PDB entry 2OKB | X-ray diffraction, 2.15 A resolution | chains B and C of the 3 polymer chains in the assembly

Chain B (and C):
Protein: Deoxyuridine 5'-triphosphate nucleotidohydrolase
Organism: Vaccinia virus
Notes: EC 3.6.1.23; chain C of this document is another copy of the same molecule, construct and numbering; everything in this record applies to it too
Amino-acid sequence (137 residues; each row starts with the number of its first residue):
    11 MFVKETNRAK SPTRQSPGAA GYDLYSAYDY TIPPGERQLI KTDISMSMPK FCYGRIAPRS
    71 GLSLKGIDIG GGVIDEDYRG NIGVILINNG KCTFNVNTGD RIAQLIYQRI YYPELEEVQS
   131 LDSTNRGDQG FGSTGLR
Disordered / not traced: 124-147
Sequence notes: initiating methionine (11); engineered mutation Gly-28 (Phe in 29692147)

How chain B and chain C interact:
Contacting residue pairs - 41 pairs, chain B then chain C:
  Met-11(B) / Pro-123(C)  hydrophobic
  Arg-24(B) / Ile-120(C)
  Arg-24(B) / Tyr-121(C)  hydrogen bond (side chain-backbone)
  Arg-24(B) / Tyr-122(C)
  Arg-24(B) / Pro-123(C)
  Gln-25(B) / Glu-86(C)  hydrogen bond
  Ser-26(B) / Glu-86(C)
  Pro-27(B) / Tyr-122(C)  hydrogen bond (backbone-side chain)
  Gly-28(B) / Asp-85(C)
  Gly-28(B) / Glu-86(C)  hydrogen bond (backbone-backbone)
  Gly-28(B) / Asp-87(C)
  Gly-28(B) / Ile-120(C)
  Ala-29(B) / Asp-85(C)
  Ala-29(B) / Ile-120(C)
  Ala-30(B) / Tyr-63(C)  hydrophobic
  Ala-30(B) / Asp-85(C)  hydrogen bond (backbone-side chain)
  Ala-30(B) / Ile-120(C)
  Tyr-32(B) / Pro-123(C)
  Cys-62(B) / Tyr-121(C)  hydrophobic
  Ala-67(B) / Arg-65(C)
  Ala-67(B) / Val-83(C)  hydrophobic
  Pro-68(B) / Arg-65(C)
  Pro-68(B) / Gly-81(C)
  Pro-68(B) / Val-83(C)
  Ser-70(B) / Val-83(C)
  Ser-73(B) / Arg-47(C)  hydrogen bond (backbone-side chain)
  Ser-73(B) / Gly-81(C)  hydrogen bond (side chain-backbone)
  Ser-73(B) / Ile-95(C)
  Leu-74(B) / Ile-95(C)  hydrophobic
  Gly-76(B) / Arg-47(C)
  Asp-78(B) / Arg-47(C)  salt bridge
  Asp-78(B) / Ile-97(C)
  Asn-99(B) / Arg-47(C)
  Lys-101(B) / Gly-45(C)
  Lys-101(B) / Glu-46(C)  salt bridge
  Gln-114(B) / Val-83(C)
  Gln-114(B) / Asp-85(C)  hydrogen bond
  Ile-116(B) / Tyr-63(C)
  Tyr-117(B) / Tyr-121(C)
  Gln-118(B) / Tyr-63(C)
  Arg-119(B) / Tyr-121(C)
Also at the interface, not in a pair above, chain B (27 interface residues in all): Pro-59, Ile-66, Ile-77
Also at the interface, not in a pair above, chain C (19 interface residues in all): Leu-49, Gly-80, Gly-82

Overview:
27 residues of chain B face 19 of chain C across their interface, with 8 hydrogen bonds and 2 salt bridges.
Polar contacts include Asp-78(B)/Arg-47(C), Lys-101(B)/Glu-46(C) and Arg-24(B)/Tyr-121(C).
Both chains are Deoxyuridine 5'-triphosphate nucleotidohydrolase (Vaccinia virus). Entry 2OKB (High Resolution
Crystal Structures of Vaccinia Virus dUTPase) was determined by X-ray diffraction, deposited together with
2OKD, 2OKE, 2OL0 and 2OL1.
